Entry 8GPI (electron microscopy, 3.00 A resolution); this record covers chains H and L of the 12 polymer chains in the assembly.

# Chain H
Protein: 8ANC195 Fab heavy chain
Organism: Homo sapiens
Notes: antibody fragment or engineered binder
Amino-acid sequence (235 residues; each row starts with the number of its first residue; numbering starts at 0):
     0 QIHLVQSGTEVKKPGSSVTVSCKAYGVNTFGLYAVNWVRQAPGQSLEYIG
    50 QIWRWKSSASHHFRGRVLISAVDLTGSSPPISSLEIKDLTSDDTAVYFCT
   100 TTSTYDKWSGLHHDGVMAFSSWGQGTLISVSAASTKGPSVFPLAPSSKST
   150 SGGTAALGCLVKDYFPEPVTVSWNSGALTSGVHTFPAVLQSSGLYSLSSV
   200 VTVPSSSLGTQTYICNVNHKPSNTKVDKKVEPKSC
Not modelled in the structure: 130-234
Disulfide bonds: Cys21-Cys98

# Chain L
Protein: 8ANC195 Fab light chain
Organism: Homo sapiens
Notes: antibody fragment or engineered binder
Amino-acid sequence (215 residues; row label = number of the first residue in the row; numbering starts at 0):
     0 DIQMTQSPSTLSASIGDTVRISCRASQSITGNWVAWYQQRPGKAPRLLIY
    50 RGAALLGGVPSRFSGSAAGTDFTLTIGNLQAEDFGTFYCQQYDTYPGTFG
   100 QGTKVEVKRTVAAPSVFIFPPSDEQLKSGTASVVCLLNNFYPREAKVQWK
   150 VDNALQSGNSQESVTEQDSKDSTYSLSSTLTLSKADYEKHKVYACEVTHQ
   200 GLSSPVTKSFNRGEC
Not modelled in the structure: 106-214
Disulfide bonds: Cys22-Cys88

# Interface between chain H and chain L
Contacting residue pairs - 34 pairs, chain H then chain L:
  Gln39(H) - Gln38(L)  hydrogen bond
  Gln39(H) - Tyr87(L)
  Gln43(H) - Tyr87(L)  hydrogen bond (backbone-side chain)
  Ser44(H) - Tyr87(L)
  Ser44(H) - Gly99(L)  hydrogen bond (side chain-backbone)
  Ser44(H) - Gln100(L)
  Leu45(H) - Phe98(L)  hydrophobic
  Tyr47(H) - Tyr94(L)
  Ala58(H) - Tyr94(L)  hydrogen bond (backbone-side chain)
  Ser59(H) - Tyr94(L)
  Phe97(H) - Ala43(L)  hydrophobic
  Phe97(H) - Pro44(L)
  Gly109(H) - Trp32(L)
  Gly109(H) - Tyr49(L)
  Gly109(H) - Arg50(L)
  Gly109(H) - Tyr91(L)  hydrogen bond (backbone-side chain)
  Leu110(H) - Tyr49(L)  hydrophobic
  His111(H) - Trp32(L)
  His112(H) - Trp32(L)
  His112(H) - Tyr91(L)
  His112(H) - Asp92(L)  salt bridge
  Val115(H) - Tyr91(L)  hydrophobic
  Val115(H) - Thr93(L)
  Val115(H) - Tyr94(L)  hydrophobic
  Met116(H) - Gln89(L)
  Met116(H) - Tyr91(L)
  Ala117(H) - Tyr36(L)
  Ala117(H) - Leu46(L)  hydrophobic
  Phe118(H) - Tyr36(L)  hydrogen bond (backbone-side chain)
  Phe118(H) - Leu46(L)
  Phe118(H) - Gln89(L)
  Phe118(H) - Phe98(L)  hydrophobic
  Trp121(H) - Pro44(L)
  Gly122(H) - Ala43(L)
Other interface residues (no listed pair), chain H (20 interface residues in all): Ser57, Ser119
Other interface residues (no listed pair), chain L (19 interface residues in all): Pro95, Gly96

# In short
The interface between chain H and chain L involves 20 residues on one side and 19 on the other, with 6
hydrogen bonds and 1 salt bridge. Among the polar pairs are His112(H)-Asp92(L), Gln39(H)-Gln38(L) and
Gln43(H)-Tyr87(L).
Chain H is 8ANC195 Fab heavy chain and chain L is 8ANC195 Fab light chain, both from Homo sapiens; the
structure, HIV-1 Env X18 UFO in complex with 8ANC195 Fab, was determined by electron microscopy together with
8GP5, 8GPG, 8GPJ and 8GPK from the same study.
